7V00 - chains D and E of the 11 polymer chains in the assembly; structure by electron microscopy, 3.87 A resolution.

[Chain D]
Molecule: CRISPR system Cms endoribonuclease Csm3
Source organism: Staphylococcus epidermidis RP62A
UniProt: Q5HK91 (Q5HK91_STAEQ); numbering as in UniProt (aligned over 1-214)
Sequence (214 residues; numbered 1 to 214; the number before each row is that of its first residue):
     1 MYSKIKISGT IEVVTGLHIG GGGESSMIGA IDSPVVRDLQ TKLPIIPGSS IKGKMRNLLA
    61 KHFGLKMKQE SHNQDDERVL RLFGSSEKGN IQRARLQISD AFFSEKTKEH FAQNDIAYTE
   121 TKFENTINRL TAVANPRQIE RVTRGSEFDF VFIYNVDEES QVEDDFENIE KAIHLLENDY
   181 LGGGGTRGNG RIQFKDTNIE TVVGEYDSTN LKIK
Unresolved in the structure: 1, 24-31, 209-214

[Chain E]
Molecule: CRISPR system Cms protein Csm5
Source organism: Staphylococcus epidermidis RP62A
UniProt: Q5HK93 (Q5HK93_STAEQ); residue numbers follow UniProt; this construct covers 1-340
Sequence (340 residues; numbered 1 to 340; the number before each row is that of its first residue):
     1 MTIKNYEVVI KTLGPIHIGS GQVMKKQDYI YDFYNSKVYM INGNKLVKFL KRKNLLYTYQ
    61 NFLRYPPKNP RENGLKDYLD AQNVKQSEWE AFVSYSEKVN QGKKYGNTRP KPLNDLHLMV
   121 RDGQNKVYLP GSSIKGAIKT TLVSKYNNEK NKDIYSKIKV SDSKPIDESN LAIYQKIDIN
   181 KSEKSMPLYR ECIDVNTEIK FKLTIEDEIY SINEIEQSIQ DFYKNYYDKW LVGFKETKGG
   241 RRFALEGGIP DVLNQNILFL GAGTGFVSKT THYQLKNRKQ AKQDSFEILT KKFRGTYGKM
   301 KEIPSNVPVA LKGTTNQSRH TSYQQGMCKV SFQELNNEVL
Unresolved in the structure: 1-3, 99-112, 269-276, 304-309, 334-340

[Interface between chain D and chain E]
Residue-residue contacts (31; chain D residue first):
  K61(D) with E206(E), salt bridge
  D115(D) with N44(E)
  I116(D) with G123(E)
  E120(D) with R121(E); D122(E); G123(E), hydrogen bond (side chain-backbone)
  K122(D) with P130(E)
  F123(D) with S20(E)
  R129(D) with N148(E)
  L130(D) with I288(E)
  T131(D) with I288(E)
  A132(D) with K292(E), hydrogen bond (backbone-side chain)
  R141(D) with Y128(E), hydrogen bond
  T143(D) with G123(E)
  R144(D) with P165(E)
  N178(D) with K202(E)
  Y180(D) with K159(E); V160(E); S161(E), hydrogen bond (side chain-backbone)
  G185(D) with K159(E)
  T186(D) with K135(E); Y155(E); S156(E); I158(E); K159(E); V160(E)
  R187(D) with G131(E); V160(E)
  G188(D) with V160(E), hydrogen bond (backbone-backbone); D162(E)
  N189(D) with D162(E)
Also at the interface, not in a pair above, chain D (26 interface residues in all): T15, G16, H110, E124, N125, I127
Also at the interface, not in a pair above, chain E (27 interface residues in all): G19, V120, Q124, S132, D284

[In short]
Chain D and chain E form an interface of 26 and 27 residues respectively, with 5 hydrogen bonds and 1 salt
bridge. Polar contacts include K61(D)-E206(E), E120(D)-G123(E) and A132(D)-K292(E).
Here chain D is CRISPR system Cms endoribonuclease Csm3 and chain E is CRISPR system Cms protein Csm5, both
from Staphylococcus epidermidis RP62A. Entry 7V00 (Staphylococcus epidermidis RP62a CRISPR tall effector
complex with bound ATP) was determined by electron microscopy, deposited together with 7UZW, 7UZX, 7UZY, 7UZZ,
7V01 and 7V02.
